PDB entry 7NT6 | electron microscopy, 4.30 A resolution (low resolution: residue-level contacts below are approximate; hydrogen-bond / salt-bridge calls are withheld) | chains J and X of the 17 polymer chains in the assembly

== Chain J ==
Name: Nucleoprotein
Organism: Nipah virus
Reference sequence: Q9IK92 (NCAP_NIPAV); residues 1-532 here = UniProt positions 1-532
Amino-acid sequence (554 residues; each row starts with the number of its first residue; numbers below 1 keep their minus sign (Met-21 is residue -21)):
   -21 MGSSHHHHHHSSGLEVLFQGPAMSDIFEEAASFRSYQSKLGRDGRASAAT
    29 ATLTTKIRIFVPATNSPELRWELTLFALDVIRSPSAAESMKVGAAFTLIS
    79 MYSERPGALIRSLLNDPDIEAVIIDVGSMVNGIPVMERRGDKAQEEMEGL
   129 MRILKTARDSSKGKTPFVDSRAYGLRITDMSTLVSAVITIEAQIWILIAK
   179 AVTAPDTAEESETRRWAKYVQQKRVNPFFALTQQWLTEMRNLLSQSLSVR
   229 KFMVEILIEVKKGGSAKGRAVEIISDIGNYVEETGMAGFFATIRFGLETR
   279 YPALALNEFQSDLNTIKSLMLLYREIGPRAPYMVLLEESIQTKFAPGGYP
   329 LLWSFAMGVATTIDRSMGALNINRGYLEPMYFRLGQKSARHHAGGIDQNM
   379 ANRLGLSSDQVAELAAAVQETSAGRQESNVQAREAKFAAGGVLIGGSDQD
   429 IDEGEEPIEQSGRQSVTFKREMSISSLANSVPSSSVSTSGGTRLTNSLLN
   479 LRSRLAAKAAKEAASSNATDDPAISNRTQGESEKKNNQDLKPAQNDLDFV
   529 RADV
Disordered / not traced: -21 to 3, 397-532
Sequence notes: initiating methionine (-21); expression tag (-20 to 0)
Curated features (UniProtKB/Swiss-Prot):
  - binding site (RNA): Lys178, Arg193, Tyr258, Arg352
  - natural variant: Thr30 (T30I: In strain: Isolate Malaysian flying-fox), Ser139 (S139R: In strain: Isolate NiV/MY/99/VRI-0626), Met345 (M345I: In strain: Isolate NiV/MY/99/VRI-0626), Ile429 (I429V: In strain: Isolate NiV/KHM/CSUR381), Gly432 (G432E: In strain: Isolate NiV/KHM/CSUR381), Asn457 (N457D: In strain: Isolate NiV/KHM/CSUR381), Ile502 (I502T: In strain: Isolate NiV/KHM/CSUR381), Glu511 (E511G: In strain: Isolate NiV/KHM/CSUR381), Leu518 (L518P: In strain: Isolate NiV/KHM/CSUR381), Ala521 (A521T: In strain: Isolate NiV/KHM/CSUR381)

== Chain X ==
Molecule: 48-nt RNA strand
Organism: Escherichia coli BL21(DE3)
Sequence (48 nucleotides; numbered 1 to 48; the number before each row is that of its first residue):
     1 UUUUUUUUUUUUUUUUUUUUUUUUUUUUUUUUUUUUUUUUUUUUUUUU

== How chain J and chain X interact ==
Residue-residue contacts (14; chain J residue first):
  Thr181(J) with U14(X); U15(X)
  Asn257(J) with U18(X)
  Tyr258(J) with U18(X)
  Ala265(J) with U15(X)
  Gly266(J) with U15(X)
  Ala323(J) with U14(X)
  Pro324(J) with U14(X)
  Gly325(J) with U14(X)
  Ser344(J) with U16(X)
  Met345(J) with U16(X)
  Leu348(J) with U16(X)
  Asn349(J) with U15(X)
  Asn351(J) with U15(X)
Other interface residues (no listed pair), chain J (17 interface residues in all): Lys196, Gln200, Gly263, Ala347
Other interface residues (no listed pair), chain X (6 interface residues in all): U17, U19

== In short ==
17 residues of chain J and 6 residues of chain X are in contact. UniProt lists 4 RNA-binding residues on chain
J.
Chain J is Nucleoprotein (Nipah virus) and chain X is a 48-nt RNA strand (Escherichia coli BL21(DE3)); the
structure, CryoEM structure of the Nipah virus nucleocapsid spiral clam-shaped assembly, was determined by
electron microscopy together with 7NT5 from the same study.
